PDB entry 5MMA | X-ray diffraction, 2.55 A resolution | chains A and D of the 4 polymer chains in the assembly

# Chain A
Protein: integrase
Source organism: Human spumaretrovirus
Notes: EC 2.7.7.49, 2.7.7.7, 3.1.26.4, 3.4.23.-, 2.7.7.-, 3.1.-.-
Reference sequence: P14350 (POL_FOAMV); residues 1-392 here correspond to UniProt positions 752-1143 (UniProt number = residue number + 751)
Sequence (395 residues; numbered -2 to 392; the number before each row is that of its first residue; numbers below 1 keep their minus sign (Gly-2 is residue -2)):
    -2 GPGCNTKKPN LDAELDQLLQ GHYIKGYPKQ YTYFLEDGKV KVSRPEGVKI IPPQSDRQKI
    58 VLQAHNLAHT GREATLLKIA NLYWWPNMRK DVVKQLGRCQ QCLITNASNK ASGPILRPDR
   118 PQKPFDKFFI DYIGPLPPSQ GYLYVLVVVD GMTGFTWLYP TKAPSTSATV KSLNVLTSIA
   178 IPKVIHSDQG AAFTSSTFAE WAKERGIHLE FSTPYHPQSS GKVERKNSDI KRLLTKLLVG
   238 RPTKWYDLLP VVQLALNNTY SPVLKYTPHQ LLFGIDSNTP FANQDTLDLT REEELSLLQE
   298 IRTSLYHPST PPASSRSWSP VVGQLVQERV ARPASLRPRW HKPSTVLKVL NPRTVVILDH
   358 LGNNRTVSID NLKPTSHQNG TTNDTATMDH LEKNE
Not modelled in the structure: -2 to 8, 376-392
Construct notes: expression tag (-2 to 0); variant Ser217 (Gly968 in P14350), Gly218 (Ser969 in P14350)
UniProt features mapped onto this chain:
  - binding site (Mg(2+)): Asp123, Asp185
Bound ions: Zn2+: His62, His66, Cys96, Cys99; Mg2+ site 1: Asp128, Asp185 (together with magnesium); Mg2+ site 2: Asp128, Glu221 (together with magnesium)
Residues lining bound ligands:
  - hexane-1,6-diol (HEZ): Leu74, Tyr257, Lys262, Tyr263, Gln267, Gly271, Asn280, Asp282
  - magnesium (VHT; methyl 2-[[3-[[2,4-bis(fluoranyl)phenyl]methylcarbamoyl]-1-oxidanyl-2-oxidanylidene-1,8-naphthyridin-4-yl]amino]ethanoate): Asp128, Tyr129, Asp185, Tyr212, Pro214, Gln215, Glu221
What the authors report for this chain:
  - binding site for magnesium: Tyr212, Pro214

# Chain D
Molecule: 17-nt DNA strand
Sequence (17 nucleotides; numbered 1 to 17; the number before each row is that of its first residue):
     1 TGCGAAATTC CATGACA
What the authors report for this chain:
  - binding site for magnesium: DA17

# How chain A and chain D interact
Contacting residue pairs (7):
  Glu221(A) - DC16(D)  sugar contact
  Arg222(A) - DG14(D)  base contact
  Arg222(A) - DC16(D)  base contact
  Asn224(A) - DC16(D)  phosphate contact
  Ser225(A) - DC16(D)  sugar contact
  Lys228(A) - DA17(D)  salt bridge to the phosphate
  Lys262(A) - DT9(D)  salt bridge to the phosphate
Also at the interface, not in a pair above, chain A (9 interface residues in all): Tyr129, Ile130, Gly131
Also at the interface, not in a pair above, chain D (5 interface residues in all): DA15

# Summary
The interface between chain A and chain D involves 9 residues on one side and 5 on the other; the contacts
include 2 salt bridges. Polar pairs include Lys228(A)-DA17(D) and Lys262(A)-DT9(D). Magnesium is bound between
chain A and chain D. The paper reports a binding site for magnesium at Tyr212(A), Pro214(A) and DA17(D).
Chain A is integrase (Human spumaretrovirus) and chain D is a 17-nt DNA strand; the structure, Crystal
structure of the Prototype Foamy Virus (PFV) intasome in complex with magnesium and the INSTI ..., was
determined by X-ray diffraction (same publication as 5MMB and 5NO1).
